PDB entry 7TZ5 | electron microscopy, 3.41 A resolution | chains I and A of the 9 polymer chains in the assembly

Chain I:
Name: TJ5-5 heavy chain
From: Homo sapiens
Chain sequence (123 residues; row label = number of the first residue in the row; note: 8 numbers in that range are skipped by the numbering (no residue carries them; nothing is unmodelled there); a row labelled like 111A-111B holds insertion residues (111A, then the next letters in order)):
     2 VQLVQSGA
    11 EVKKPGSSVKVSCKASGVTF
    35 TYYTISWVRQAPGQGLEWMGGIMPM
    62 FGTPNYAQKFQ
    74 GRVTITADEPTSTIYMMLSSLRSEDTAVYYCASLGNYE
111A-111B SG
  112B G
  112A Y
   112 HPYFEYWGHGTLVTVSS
Disulfides: Cys-23/Cys-104

Chain A:
Name: Hemagglutinin
From: Influenza A virus
Reference sequence: M1ND93 (M1ND93_9INFA); residues 8-502 here correspond to UniProt positions 24-518 (UniProt number = residue number + 16)
Chain sequence (495 residues; each row starts with the number of its first residue):
     8 NSTATLCLGHHAVPNGTIVKTITNDQIEVTNATELVQSSSTGEICDSPHQ
    58 ILDGENCTLIDALLGDPQCDGFQNKKWDLFVERSKAYSNCYPYDVPDYAS
   108 LRSLVASSGTLEFNNESFNWTGVTQNGTSSACIRRSNNSFFSRLNWLTHL
   158 NFKYPALNVTMPNNEQFDKLYIWGVHHPGTDKDQIFLYAQASGRITVSTK
   208 RSQQAVIPNIGSRPRVRNIPSRISIYWTIVKPGDILLINSTGNLIAPRGY
   258 FKIRSGKSSIMRSDAPIGKCNSECITPNGSIPNDKPFQNVNRITYGACPR
   308 YVKQSTLKLATGMRNVPEKQTRGIFGAIAGFIENGWEGMVDGWYGFRHQN
   358 SEGRGQAADLKSTQAAIDQINGKLNRLIGKTNEKFHQIEKEFSEVEGRIQ
   408 DLEKYVEDTKIDLWSYNAELLVALENQHTIDLTDSEMNKLFEKTKKQLRE
   458 NAEDMGNGCFKIYHKCDNACIGSIRNGTYDHDVYRDEALNNRFQI
Disordered / not traced: 326-337
Disulfides: Cys-52/Cys-277, Cys-64/Cys-76, Cys-97/Cys-139, Cys-281/Cys-305, Cys-473/Cys-477

Chain I / chain A interface:
Contacting residue pairs (34; chain I residue first):
  Thr-29(I) / Arg-222(A)  hydrogen bond (backbone-side chain)
  Phe-30(I) / Lys-189(A)
  Phe-30(I) / Asp-190(A)
  Phe-30(I) / Phe-193(A)  hydrophobic
  Thr-35(I) / Asp-190(A)
  Thr-35(I) / Asn-225(A)
  Thr-35(I) / Pro-227(A)
  Tyr-36(I) / Tyr-98(A)  hydrogen bond
  Tyr-36(I) / Trp-153(A)
  Tyr-36(I) / Asp-190(A)  hydrogen bond (backbone-side chain)
  Tyr-36(I) / Phe-193(A)
  Tyr-36(I) / Leu-194(A)  hydrophobic
  Pro-58(I) / Ser-137(A)
  Pro-58(I) / Asn-145(A)
  Met-59(I) / Ser-136(A)
  Met-59(I) / Ser-137(A)  hydrogen bond (backbone-backbone)
  Met-59(I) / Asn-145(A)
  Phe-62(I) / Thr-135(A)
  Phe-62(I) / Asn-145(A)  hydrogen bond (backbone-side chain)
  Phe-62(I) / Thr-155(A)
  Phe-62(I) / Leu-194(A)  hydrophobic
  Gly-63(I) / Thr-135(A)
  Gly-63(I) / Asn-145(A)
  Glu-82(I) / Asn-225(A)  hydrogen bond
  Leu-107(I) / Phe-193(A)
  Asn-109(I) / Lys-189(A)  hydrogen bond (side chain-backbone)
  Asn-109(I) / Ile-192(A)
  Asn-109(I) / Phe-193(A)
  Glu-111(I) / Ile-192(A)
  Glu-111(I) / Ala-196(A)
  Glu-111(I) / Ala-198(A)
  Tyr-112A(I) / Phe-159(A)
  Tyr-112A(I) / Ile-192(A)
  Pro-113(I) / Phe-159(A)
Other interface residues (no listed pair), chain I (18 interface residues in all): Thr-38, Gly-108, Tyr-110, Gly-112B
Other interface residues (no listed pair), chain A (22 interface residues in all): Gly-134, Lys-160, Thr-187, Ser-228
From the paper, about this interface:
  - pairs named by the authors: Phe-62(I)/Asn-145(A), Glu-82(I)/Asn-225(A), Asn-109(I)/Lys-189(A)
  - epitope / paratope residues, chain I: Phe-62(I), Glu-82(I), Asn-109(I)
  - epitope / paratope residues, chain A: Asn-145(A), Lys-189(A), Asn-225(A)

In short:
The interface between chain I and chain A involves 18 residues on one side and 22 on the other, with 7
hydrogen bonds. Polar pairs include Thr-29(I)/Arg-222(A), Tyr-36(I)/Tyr-98(A) and Tyr-36(I)/Asp-190(A). The
authors report contacts between Phe-62(I) and Asn-145(A), Glu-82(I) and Asn-225(A) and Asn-109(I) and
Lys-189(A). The paper reports epitope/paratope residues Phe-62(I), Glu-82(I) and Asn-145(A) among others.
Here chain I is TJ5-5 heavy chain (Homo sapiens) and chain A is Hemagglutinin (Influenza A virus). Entry 7TZ5
(Cryo-EM structure of antibody TJ5-5 bound to H3 COBRA TJ5 hemagglutinin) was determined by electron
microscopy.
